Entry 5A1U (electron microscopy, 13.00 A resolution (very low resolution: no residue pairs are listed; an interface is given only as per-side residue counts)); this record covers chains C and D of the 8 polymer chains in the assembly.

# Chain C
Name: Coatomer subunit alpha
Source organism: Mus musculus
UniProtKB: Q8CIE6 (COPA_MOUSE); residues 1-1224 here = UniProt positions 1-1224
Sequence (1262 residues; numbered 1 to 1262; the number before each row is that of its first residue):
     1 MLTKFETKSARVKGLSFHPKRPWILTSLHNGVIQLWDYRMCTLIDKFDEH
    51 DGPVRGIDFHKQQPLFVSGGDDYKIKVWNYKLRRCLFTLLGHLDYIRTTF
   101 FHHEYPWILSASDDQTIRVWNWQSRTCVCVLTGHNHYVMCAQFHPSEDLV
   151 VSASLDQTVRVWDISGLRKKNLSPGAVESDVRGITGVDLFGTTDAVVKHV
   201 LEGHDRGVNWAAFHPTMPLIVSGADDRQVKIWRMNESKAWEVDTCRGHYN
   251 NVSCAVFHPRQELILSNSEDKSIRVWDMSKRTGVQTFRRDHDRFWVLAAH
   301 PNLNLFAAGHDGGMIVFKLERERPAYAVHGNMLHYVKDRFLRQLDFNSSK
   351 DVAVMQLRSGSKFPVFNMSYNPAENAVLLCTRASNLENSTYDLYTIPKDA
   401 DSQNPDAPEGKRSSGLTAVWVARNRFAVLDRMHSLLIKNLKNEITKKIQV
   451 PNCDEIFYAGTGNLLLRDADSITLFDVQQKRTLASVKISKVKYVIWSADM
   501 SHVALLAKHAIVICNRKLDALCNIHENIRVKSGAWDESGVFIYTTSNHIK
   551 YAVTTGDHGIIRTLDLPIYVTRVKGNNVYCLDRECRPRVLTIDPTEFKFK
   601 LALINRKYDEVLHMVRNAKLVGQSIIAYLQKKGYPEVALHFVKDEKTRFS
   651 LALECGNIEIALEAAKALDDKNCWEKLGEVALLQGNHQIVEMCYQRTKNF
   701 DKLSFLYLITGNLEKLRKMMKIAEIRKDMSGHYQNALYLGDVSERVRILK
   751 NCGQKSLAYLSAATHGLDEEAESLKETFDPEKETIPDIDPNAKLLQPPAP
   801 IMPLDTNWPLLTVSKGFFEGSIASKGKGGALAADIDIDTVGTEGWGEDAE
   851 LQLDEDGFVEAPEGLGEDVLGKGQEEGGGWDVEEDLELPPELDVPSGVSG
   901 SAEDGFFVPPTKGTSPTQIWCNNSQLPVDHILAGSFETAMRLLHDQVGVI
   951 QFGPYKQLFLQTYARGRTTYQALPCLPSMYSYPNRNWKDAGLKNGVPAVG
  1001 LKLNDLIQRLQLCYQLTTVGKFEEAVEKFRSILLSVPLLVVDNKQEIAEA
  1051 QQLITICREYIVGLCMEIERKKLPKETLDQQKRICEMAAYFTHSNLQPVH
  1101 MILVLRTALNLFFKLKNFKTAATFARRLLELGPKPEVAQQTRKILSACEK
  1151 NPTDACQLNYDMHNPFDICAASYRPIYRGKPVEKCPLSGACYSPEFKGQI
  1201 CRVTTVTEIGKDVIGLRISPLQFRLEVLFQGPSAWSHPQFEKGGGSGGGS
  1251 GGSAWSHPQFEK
Not modelled in the structure: 814-1262
Sequence notes: expression tag (1225-1262)

# Chain D
Name: Coatomer subunit beta'
Source organism: Mus musculus
UniProtKB: O55029 (COPB2_MOUSE); residue numbers follow UniProt; this construct covers 1-905
Sequence (905 residues; each row starts with the number of its first residue):
     1 MPLRLDIKRKLTARSDRVKSVDLHPTEPWMLASLYNGSVCVWNHETQTLV
    51 KTFEVCDLPVRAAKFVARKNWVVTGADDMQIRVFNYNTLERVHMFEAHSD
   101 YIRCIAVHPTQPFILTSSDDMLIKLWDWDKKWSCSQVFEGHTHYVMQIVI
   151 NPKDNNQFASASLDRTIKVWQLGSSSPNFTLEGHEKGVNCIDYYSGGDKP
   201 YLISGADDRLVKIWDYQNKTCVQTLEGHAQNVSCASFHPELPIIITGSED
   251 GTVRIWHSSTYRLESTLNYGMERVWCVASLRGSNNVALGYDEGSIIVKLG
   301 REEPAMSMDANGKIIWAKHSEVQQANLKAMGDTEIKDGERLPLAVKDMGS
   351 CEIYPQTIQHNPNGRFVVVCGDGEYIIYTAMALRNKSFGSAQEFAWAHDS
   401 SEYAIRESNSIVKIFKNFKEKKSFKPDFGAESIYGGFLLGVRSVNGLAFY
   451 DWENTELIRRIEIQPKHIFWSDSGELVCIATEESFFILKYLSEKVLAAQE
   501 THEGVTEDGIEDAFEVLGEIQEIVKTGLWVGDCFIYTSSVNRLNYYVGGE
   551 IVTIAHLDRTMYLLGYIPKDNRLYLGDKELNIVSYSLLVSVLEYQTAVMR
   601 RDFSMADKVLPTIPKEQRTRVAHFLEKQGFKQQALTVSTDPEHRFELALQ
   651 LGELKIAYQLAVEAESEQKWKQLAELAISKCQFSLAQECLHHAQDYGGLL
   701 LLATASGNASMVNKLAEGAERDGKNNVAFMSYFLQGKLDACLELLIRTGR
   751 LPEAAFLARTYLPSQVSRVVKLWRENLSKVNQKAAESLADPTEYENLFPG
   801 LKEAFVVEEWVKETHADLWPAKQYPLVTPNEERNVMEEAKGFQPSRPTAQ
   851 QEPDGKPASSPVIMASQTTHKEEKSLLELEVDLDNLELEDIDTTDINLDE
   901 DILDD
Not modelled in the structure: 804-905
Curated features (UniProtKB/Swiss-Prot):
  - modified residue: Lys627 (N6-acetyllysine), Ser859 (Phosphoserine)

# Chain C / chain D interface
At this resolution (13 A) residue pairs are not listed: 28 residues of chain C and 28 of chain D lie at the interface.

# In short
Chain C and chain D each contribute 28 residues to their interface.
Here chain C is Coatomer subunit alpha and chain D is Coatomer subunit beta', both from Mus musculus. Entry
5A1U (The structure of the COPI coat triad) was determined by electron microscopy, deposited together with
5A1W and 5A1X.
